Entry 9DZ2 (electron microscopy, 3.31 A resolution); this record covers chains J and B of the 8 polymer chains in the assembly.

# Chain J (and B)
Molecule: Shed GP
Organism: Sudan ebolavirus
Notes: chain B of this document is another copy of the same molecule, construct and numbering; everything in this record applies to it too
UniProtKB: Q7T9D9 (VGP_EBOSU); numbering as in UniProt (aligned over 509-637)
Sequence (165 residues; row label = number of the first residue in the row):
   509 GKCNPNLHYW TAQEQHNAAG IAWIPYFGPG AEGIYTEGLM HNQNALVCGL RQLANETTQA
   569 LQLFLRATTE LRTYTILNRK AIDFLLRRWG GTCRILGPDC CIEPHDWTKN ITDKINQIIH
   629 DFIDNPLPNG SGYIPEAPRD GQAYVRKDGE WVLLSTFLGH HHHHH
Unresolved in the structure: 509, 615-673 (chain B: 509, 524-526, 615-673)
Differences from the reference sequence: expression tag (638-673)
Disulfides: Cys-511/Cys-556, Cys-601/Cys-608
Curated features (UniProtKB/Swiss-Prot):
  - region: His-524 to Ala-539 (Fusion peptide)
  - site: Asn-637 (Cleavage)
  - glycosylation (N-linked (GlcNAc...) asparagine): Asn-563, Asn-618

# How chain J and chain B interact
Contacting residue pairs (25):
  Glu-522(J) / Leu-571(B)
  Glu-522(J) / Phe-572(B)
  Glu-522(J) / Ala-575(B)
  Gln-523(J) / Leu-571(B)
  His-524(J) / Gln-567(B)  hydrogen bond (backbone-side chain)
  His-524(J) / Leu-571(B)
  Ala-530(J) / Arg-574(B)  hydrogen bond (backbone-side chain)
  Trp-531(J) / Gln-567(B)
  Trp-531(J) / Arg-574(B)
  Ile-532(J) / Arg-574(B)
  Pro-533(J) / Gln-570(B)
  Pro-537(J) / Arg-574(B)
  Tyr-582(J) / Glu-578(B)
  Ala-589(J) / Ile-590(B)  hydrophobic
  Leu-593(J) / Leu-593(B)  hydrophobic
  Leu-593(J) / Leu-594(B)  hydrophobic
  Arg-596(J) / Gly-598(B)
  Trp-597(J) / Trp-597(B)  hydrogen bond (side chain-backbone)
  Ile-603(J) / Ile-603(B)  hydrophobic
  Ile-610(J) / Cys-601(B)
  Ile-610(J) / Ile-603(B)  hydrophobic
  Glu-611(J) / Cys-601(B)
  Glu-611(J) / Ile-603(B)
  Pro-612(J) / Ile-603(B)  hydrophobic
  His-613(J) / Leu-604(B)
Also at the interface, not in a pair above, chain J (26 interface residues in all): Ala-520, Ala-527, Gly-536, Ile-542, Asn-586, Ile-590, Phe-592, Cys-609
Also at the interface, not in a pair above, chain B (21 interface residues in all): Thr-566, Thr-577, Arg-587, Thr-600, Arg-602, Ile-610

# Overview
26 residues of chain J face 21 of chain B across their interface, with 3 hydrogen bonds. Among the polar pairs
are His-524(J)/Gln-567(B), Ala-530(J)/Arg-574(B) and Trp-597(J)/Trp-597(B).
Chain J and chain B are both Shed GP (Sudan ebolavirus); the structure, Cryo-EM structure of Sudan ebolavirus
glycoprotein complexed with hNPC1-C, was determined by electron microscopy.
